Entry 7JFO (electron microscopy, 2.13 A resolution); this record covers chains D and E of the 24 polymer chains in the assembly.

Chain D:
Name: Ribulose bisphosphate carboxylase small chain 2, chloroplastic
Organism: Chlamydomonas reinhardtii
Notes: EC 4.1.1.39
UniProt: P08475 (RBS2_CHLRE); residues -44 to 140 here correspond to UniProt positions 1-185 (UniProt number = residue number + 45)
Amino-acid sequence (185 residues; each row starts with the number of its first residue; numbers below 1 keep their minus sign (Met-44 is residue -44)):
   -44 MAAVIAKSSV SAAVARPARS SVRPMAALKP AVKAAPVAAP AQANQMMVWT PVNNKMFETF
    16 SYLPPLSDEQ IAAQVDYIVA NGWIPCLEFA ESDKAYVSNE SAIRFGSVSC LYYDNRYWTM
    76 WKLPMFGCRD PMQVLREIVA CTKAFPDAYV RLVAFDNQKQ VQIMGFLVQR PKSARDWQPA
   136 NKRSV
Disordered / not traced: -44 to 0, 139-140
Curated features (UniProtKB/Swiss-Prot):
  - modified residue: Met1 (N-methylmethionine)
Reported in the primary citation:
  - mutagenesis - D23A/E24A, M87D/V94D: decreased growth

Chain E:
Name: Ribulose bisphosphate carboxylase large chain
Organism: Chlamydomonas reinhardtii
Notes: EC 4.1.1.39
UniProt: P00877 (RBL_CHLRE); residues 1-475 here = UniProt positions 1-475
Amino-acid sequence (475 residues; row label = number of the first residue in the row):
     1 MVPQTETKAG AGFKAGVKDY RLTYYTPDYV VRDTDILAAF RMTPQPGVPP EECGAAVAAE
    61 SSTGTWTTVW TDGLTSLDRY KGRCYDIEPV PGEDNQYIAY VAYPIDLFEE GSVTNMFTSI
   121 VGNVFGFKAL RALRLEDLRI PPAYVKTFVG PPHGIQVERD KLNKYGRGLL GCTIKPKLGL
   181 SAKNYGRAVY ECLRGGLDFT KDDENVNSQP FMRWRDRFLF VAEAIYKAQA ETGEVKGHYL
   241 NATAGTCEEM MKRAVCAKEL GVPIIMHDYL TGGFTANTSL AIYCRDNGLL LHIHRAMHAV
   301 IDRQRNHGIH FRVLAKALRM SGGDHLHSGT VVGKLEGERE VTLGFVDLMR DDYVEKDRSR
   361 GIYFTQDWCS MPGVMPVASG GIHVWHMPAL VEIFGDDACL QFGGGTLGHP WGNAPGAAAN
   421 RVALEACTQA RNEGRDLARE GGDVIRSACK WSPELAAACE VWKEIKFEFD TIDKL
Disordered / not traced: 1-17, 462-475
Construct notes: conflict Pro46 (Leu in P00877)
Modified residues: Cys256 (S-methylcysteine; SMC)

Interface between chain D and chain E:
Pairs across the interface (81; chain D residue first):
  Met1(D) with Pro410(E); Trp411(E)
  Met2(D) with Trp411(E), hydrophobic; Pro453(E), hydrophobic
  Trp4(D) with Arg194(E), hydrogen bond (backbone-side chain); Ala418(E), hydrophobic; Glu454(E)
  Thr5(D) with Arg194(E)
  Pro6(D) with Arg194(E); Glu231(E)
  Lys10(D) with Ala230(E); Glu231(E); Thr232(E); Gly233(E)
  Met11(D) with Thr232(E), hydrogen bond (backbone-backbone); Glu234(E)
  Phe12(D) with Glu234(E)
  Glu13(D) with Asn163(E); Lys164(E), salt bridge; Arg167(E), salt bridge; Glu234(E), hydrogen bond (backbone-side chain); Arg421(E), hydrogen bond (backbone-side chain); Glu425(E)
  Thr14(D) with Tyr165(E), hydrogen bond (side chain-backbone); Arg167(E); Glu425(E)
  Phe15(D) with Glu425(E), hydrogen bond (backbone-side chain); Gln429(E); Asn432(E)
  Ser16(D) with Glu234(E); Glu425(E), hydrogen bond (backbone-side chain)
  Tyr17(D) with Gly195(E); Gly196(E); Arg421(E); Val422(E); Glu425(E), hydrogen bond (backbone-side chain); Trp451(E)
  Leu18(D) with Glu425(E); Ala426(E); Gln429(E); Trp451(E), hydrophobic
  Pro19(D) with Trp451(E)
  Leu21(D) with Gln429(E)
  Gln25(D) with Gln429(E); Glu433(E)
  Ala28(D) with Glu433(E)
  Gln29(D) with Gln429(E); Asn432(E), hydrogen bond; Glu433(E)
  Tyr32(D) with Arg431(E); Asn432(E)
  Tyr51(D) with Gly233(E)
  Val52(D) with Gln229(E); Gly233(E), hydrogen bond (backbone-backbone); Val235(E), hydrophobic
  Ser62(D) with Lys258(E), hydrogen bond (backbone-side chain)
  Ser64(D) with Gly261(E)
  Cys65(D) with Ala257(E); Lys258(E), hydrogen bond (side chain-backbone); Gly261(E); Val262(E), hydrogen bond (side chain-backbone); Asn287(E); Leu289(E), hydrophobic
  Leu66(D) with Lys161(E); Pro263(E), hydrophobic; Gly288(E); Leu290(E), hydrophobic
  Tyr68(D) with Gln229(E); Val235(E), hydrophobic; Pro263(E)
  Arg71(D) with Lys161(E), hydrogen bond (side chain-backbone); Asn163(E)
  Arg106(D) with Asn163(E)
  Val116(D) with Gln156(E)
  Gln117(D) with Tyr165(E), hydrogen bond
  Ile118(D) with Tyr165(E); Gly166(E)
  Met119(D) with Tyr165(E); Asn432(E)
  Gly120(D) with Tyr165(E)
  Arg138(D) with Glu454(E)
Interface residues without a listed pair, chain D (39 interface residues in all): Val3, Asn9, Asn54, Val63
Interface residues without a listed pair, chain E (49 interface residues in all): Asp160, Leu162, Tyr190, Asp198, Lys236, Glu259, Ala414, Pro415, Thr428

Summary:
Chain D and chain E form an interface of 39 and 49 residues respectively, with 15 hydrogen bonds and 2 salt
bridges. Among the polar pairs are Glu13(D)-Lys164(E), Glu13(D)-Arg167(E) and Trp4(D)-Arg194(E). From the
paper: D23A/E24A and M87D/V94D of chain D reduce growth.
Here chain D is Ribulose bisphosphate carboxylase small chain 2, chloroplastic and chain E is Ribulose
bisphosphate carboxylase large chain, both from Chlamydomonas reinhardtii. Entry 7JFO (EPYC1(49-72)-bound
Rubisco) was determined by electron microscopy, deposited together with 7JN4 and 7JSX.
